Entry 8FPI (electron microscopy, 2.52 A resolution); this record covers chains D and E of the 5 polymer chains in the assembly.

== Chain D (and E) ==
Molecule: Phosphoprotein
Organism: Human respiratory syncytial virus A2
Notes: chain E of this document is another copy of the same molecule, construct and numbering; everything in this record applies to it too
Reference sequence: P03421 (PHOSP_HRSVA); residues 1-241 here = UniProt positions 1-241
Chain sequence (256 residues; row label = number of the first residue in the row):
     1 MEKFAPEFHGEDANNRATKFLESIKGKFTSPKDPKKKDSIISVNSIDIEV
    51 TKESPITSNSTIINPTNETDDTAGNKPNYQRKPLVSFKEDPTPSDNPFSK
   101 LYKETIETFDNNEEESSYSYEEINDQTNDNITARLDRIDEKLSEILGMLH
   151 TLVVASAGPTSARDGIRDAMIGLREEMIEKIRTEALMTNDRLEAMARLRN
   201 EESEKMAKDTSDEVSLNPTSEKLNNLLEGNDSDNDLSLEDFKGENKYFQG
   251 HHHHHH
Not modelled in the structure: 1-129, 185-256 (chain E: 1-130, 156-173, 200-256)
Construct notes: expression tag (242-256)
Curated features (UniProtKB/Swiss-Prot):
  - region: Met-1 to Ser-30 (Binding to monomeric RNA-free nucleoprotein), Ser-39 to Thr-57 (Important for viral particle assembly), Arg-81 to Phe-87 (Binding to host phosphatase PP1), Asp-90 to Asp-110 (Binding to protein M2-1), Leu-216 to Ser-232 (Binding to RNA-directed RNA polymerase L), Ser-232 to Phe-241 (Binding to the N-RNA complex)
  - site: Thr-108 (Interaction with protein M2-1)
  - modified residue: Thr-108 (Phosphothreonine), Ser-116 (Phosphoserine), Ser-117 (Phosphoserine), Ser-119 (Phosphoserine), Ser-232 (Phosphoserine), Ser-237 (Phosphoserine)
  - mutagenesis: Phe-87 (F87A: Almost complete loss of viral transcription. Complete loss of interaction with host phosphatase PP1), Phe-98 (F98A: Complete loss of interaction with protein M2-1. Almost complete loss of viral transcription and loss of localization of protein M2-1 in inclusion bodies), Leu-101 (L101A: Complete loss of interaction with protein M2-1. Almost complete loss of viral transcription and loss of localization of protein M2-1 in inclusion bodies), Tyr-102 (Y102A: Complete loss of interaction with protein M2-1. Almost complete loss of viral transcription and loss of localization of protein M2-1 in inclusion bodies), Thr-105 (T105A/D: Complete loss of interaction with protein M2-1. Almost complete loss of viral transcription and loss of localization of protein M2-1 in inclusion bodies), Ile-106 (I106A: Complete loss of interaction with protein M2-1. Almost complete loss of viral transcription and loss of localization of protein M2-1 in inclusion bodies), Thr-108 (T108D: Loss of interaction with protein M2-1 and loss of localization of protein M2-1 in inclusion bodies), Phe-109 (F109A: Complete loss of interaction with protein M2-1. Almost complete loss of viral transcription and loss of localization of protein M2-1 in inclusion bodies), Ser-116 to Ser-119 (60% loss of transcription inhibition by M2-2), Gly-172 (G172S: Almost complete loss of interaction with the nucleoprotein), Glu-176 (E176G: Complete loss of interaction with the nucleoprotein), Asp-233 (D233A: Complete loss of interaction with the N-RNA complex; when associated with A-239), 4 further mutagenesis entries in UniProt

== How chain D and chain E interact ==
Pairs across the interface (38; chain D residue first):
  Ile-131(D) / Ile-131(E)  hydrophobic
  Leu-135(D) / Ile-131(E)  hydrophobic
  Leu-135(D) / Arg-134(E)  hydrogen bond (backbone-side chain)
  Leu-135(D) / Leu-135(E)  hydrophobic
  Leu-135(D) / Ile-138(E)  hydrophobic
  Asp-136(D) / Arg-134(E)  salt bridge
  Ile-138(D) / Ile-138(E)  hydrophobic
  Asp-139(D) / Arg-134(E)  salt bridge
  Asp-139(D) / Ile-138(E)
  Leu-142(D) / Ile-138(E)  hydrophobic
  Leu-142(D) / Lys-141(E)
  Leu-142(D) / Ile-145(E)  hydrophobic
  Glu-144(D) / Lys-180(E)
  Glu-144(D) / Glu-184(E)
  Ile-145(D) / Ile-145(E)  hydrophobic
  Leu-146(D) / Lys-141(E)
  Leu-146(D) / Glu-144(E)
  Gly-147(D) / Lys-180(E)
  Met-148(D) / Lys-180(E)
  Leu-149(D) / Ile-145(E)
  His-150(D) / Met-148(E)
  His-150(D) / Glu-176(E)
  Thr-151(D) / Met-177(E)
  Val-153(D) / Met-148(E)
  Ser-161(D) / Arg-174(E)  hydrogen bond (backbone-side chain)
  Ala-162(D) / Arg-174(E)
  Gly-165(D) / Arg-174(E)
  Ile-166(D) / Met-177(E)  hydrophobic
  Ala-169(D) / Ile-178(E)  hydrophobic
  Met-170(D) / Ile-181(E)  hydrophobic
  Leu-173(D) / Ile-178(E)  hydrophobic
  Leu-173(D) / Ile-181(E)  hydrophobic
  Leu-173(D) / Arg-182(E)
  Glu-176(D) / Arg-182(E)
  Met-177(D) / Ala-185(E)  hydrophobic
  Lys-180(D) / Leu-186(E)
  Ile-181(D) / Asn-189(E)
  Glu-184(D) / Glu-193(E)
Other interface residues (no listed pair), chain D (31 interface residues in all): Thr-132, Leu-152, Val-154, Ser-156
Other interface residues (no listed pair), chain E (25 interface residues in all): Leu-142, Leu-149, Thr-151, Leu-152, Ala-155

== Overview ==
31 residues of chain D face 25 of chain E across their interface, with 2 hydrogen bonds and 2 salt bridges.
Among the polar pairs are Asp-136(D)/Arg-134(E), Asp-139(D)/Arg-134(E) and Leu-135(D)/Arg-134(E). Curated
annotation (UniProt) lists 19 mutagenesis sites on chain D.
Both chains are Phosphoprotein (Human respiratory syncytial virus A2). Entry 8FPI (Co-structure of the
Respiratory Syncytial Virus RNA-dependent RNA polymerase with MRK-1) was determined by electron microscopy,
deposited together with 8FPJ.
